Entry 7UZY (electron microscopy, 4.05 A resolution (low resolution: residue-level contacts below are approximate; hydrogen-bond / salt-bridge calls are withheld)); this record covers chains K and L of the 11 polymer chains in the assembly.

== Chain K ==
Protein: CRISPR system Cms protein Csm2
Source organism: Staphylococcus epidermidis RP62A
Reference sequence: Q5HK90 (Q5HK90_STAEQ); residues 14-141 here correspond to UniProt positions 1-128 (UniProt number = residue number - 13)
Amino-acid sequence (128 residues; each row starts with the number of its first residue):
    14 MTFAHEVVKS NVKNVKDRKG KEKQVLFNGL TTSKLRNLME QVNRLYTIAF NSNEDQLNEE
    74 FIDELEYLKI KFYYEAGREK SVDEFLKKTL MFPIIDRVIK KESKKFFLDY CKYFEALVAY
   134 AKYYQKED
Unresolved in the structure: 14-41, 60-71, 113-141

== Chain L ==
Molecule: 40-nt RNA strand
Notes: fragment: CRISPR non-self RNA target
Sequence (40 nucleotides; numbered -6 to 33; the number before each row is that of its first residue; numbers below 1 keep their minus sign (A-6 is residue -6)):
    -6 AGCCUGGUAA CGUAUGCAAA UGACAAUUAU UACUAUCCAG
Unresolved in the structure: -6 to 6, 17, 22-33

== Chain K / chain L interface ==
Contacting residue pairs (9; chain K residue first):
  Thr44(K) - G15(L)
  Ser46(K) - G15(L)
  Lys47(K) - U14(L)
  Arg49(K) - U14(L)
  Tyr87(K) - A11(L)
  Tyr87(K) - A12(L)
  Arg91(K) - A12(L)
  Arg91(K) - A13(L)
  Glu92(K) - A13(L)

== Overview ==
7 residues of chain K face 5 of chain L across their interface.
Chain K is CRISPR system Cms protein Csm2 (Staphylococcus epidermidis RP62A) and chain L is a 40-nt RNA
strand; the structure, Staphylococcus epidermidis RP62A CRISPR effector complex with non-self target RNA 2,
was determined by electron microscopy (same publication as 7UZW, 7UZX, 7UZZ, 7V00, 7V01 and 7V02).
